Entry 3V2U (X-ray diffraction, 2.10 A resolution); this record covers chains A and B of the 4 polymer chains in the assembly.

[Chain A (and B)]
Name: Galactose/lactose metabolism regulatory protein GAL80
Source organism: Saccharomyces cerevisiae
Notes: chain B of this document is another copy of the same molecule, construct and numbering; everything in this record applies to it too
Reference sequence: P04387 (GAL80_YEAST); numbering as in UniProt (aligned over 1-435)
Sequence (438 residues; row label = number of the first residue in the row; numbers below 1 keep their minus sign (Gly-2 is residue -2)):
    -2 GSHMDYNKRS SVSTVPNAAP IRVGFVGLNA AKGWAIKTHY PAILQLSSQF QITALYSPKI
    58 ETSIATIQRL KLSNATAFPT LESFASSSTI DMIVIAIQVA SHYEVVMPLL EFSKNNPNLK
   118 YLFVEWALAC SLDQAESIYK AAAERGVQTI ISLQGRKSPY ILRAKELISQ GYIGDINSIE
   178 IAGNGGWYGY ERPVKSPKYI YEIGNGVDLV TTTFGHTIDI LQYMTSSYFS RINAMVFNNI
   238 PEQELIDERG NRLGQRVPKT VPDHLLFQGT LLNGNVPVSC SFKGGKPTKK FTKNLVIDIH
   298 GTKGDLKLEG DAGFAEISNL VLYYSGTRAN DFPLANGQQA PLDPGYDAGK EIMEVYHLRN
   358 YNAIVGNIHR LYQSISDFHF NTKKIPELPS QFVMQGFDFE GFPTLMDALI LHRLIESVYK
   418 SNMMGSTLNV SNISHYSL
Disordered / not traced: -2 to 14, 327-338 (chain B: -2 to 14, 326-344)
Differences from the reference sequence: expression tag (-2 to 0)
Swiss-Prot annotation at these positions:
  - modified residue: Met1 (N-acetylmethionine)
What the authors report for this chain:
  - conformationally variable residues (order/disorder transition, register shift): Gly307 to Leu317, Leu317 to Gly323
  - contacts within the chain: Arg160-Glu351
  - mutagenesis - G301R, G323R, E351K: abolished signaling (citing earlier work)

[Chain A / chain B interface]
Residue-residue contacts (96):
  Asn174(A) with Tyr187(B), hydrogen bond; Lys280(B)
  Ser175(A) with His261(B); Lys280(B)
  Glu177(A) with Ser278(B); Lys286(B), salt bridge
  Tyr187(A) with Asn174(B), hydrogen bond; Thr299(B)
  Ile229(A) with Met232(B)
  Asn230(A) with Asn230(B); Met232(B); Gln265(B), hydrogen bond; Thr424(B), hydrogen bond
  Ala231(A) with Gln265(B)
  Met232(A) with Ile229(B); Asn230(B); Gln265(B); Gly266(B); Thr424(B)
  Phe234(A) with Thr267(B); Asn272(B)
  Asn236(A) with Gly271(B); Asn272(B), hydrogen bond (side chain-backbone); Pro274(B)
  His261(A) with Ser175(B); Pro274(B)
  Leu263(A) with Gln265(B); Gly266(B); Pro274(B), hydrophobic; Val275(B); Ser276(B)
  Phe264(A) with Gln265(B)
  Gln265(A) with Asn230(B), hydrogen bond; Ala231(B); Met232(B); Leu263(B); Phe264(B); Gln265(B)
  Gly266(A) with Met232(B); Leu263(B)
  Thr267(A) with Phe234(B)
  Gly271(A) with Asn236(B)
  Asn272(A) with Phe234(B); Asn236(B), hydrogen bond (backbone-side chain)
  Pro274(A) with Phe234(B), hydrophobic; Asn236(B); His261(B); Leu263(B), hydrophobic
  Val275(A) with Leu263(B)
  Ser276(A) with Leu263(B); Ser276(B), hydrogen bond; Cys277(B); Ser278(B)
  Cys277(A) with Ser276(B)
  Ser278(A) with Glu177(B); Ser276(B)
  Lys280(A) with Asn174(B); His297(B)
  Pro284(A) with Thr299(B)
  Lys286(A) with Glu177(B), salt bridge; His297(B); Asp302(B)
  Lys287(A) with Asp302(B), hydrogen bond (backbone-side chain); Ser322(B); Glu348(B)
  Phe288(A) with Asp302(B); Lys304(B), hydrogen bond (backbone-side chain); Tyr320(B); Tyr321(B); Ser322(B)
  Thr289(A) with Asp295(B), hydrogen bond; Lys304(B), hydrogen bond
  Asp295(A) with Thr289(B), hydrogen bond
  His297(A) with Lys280(B); Lys286(B)
  Thr299(A) with Tyr187(B); Pro284(B)
  Gly301(A) with Lys287(B)
  Asp302(A) with Lys286(B); Lys287(B), hydrogen bond (side chain-backbone); Phe288(B)
  Lys304(A) with Phe288(B), hydrogen bond (side chain-backbone); Thr289(B), hydrogen bond
  Tyr320(A) with Phe288(B)
  Tyr321(A) with Phe288(B)
  Ser322(A) with Lys287(B); Phe288(B)
  Glu348(A) with Lys287(B), salt bridge
  Gly422(A) with Arg228(B); Ser423(B); Thr424(B), hydrogen bond (backbone-backbone)
  Ser423(A) with Gly422(B); Thr424(B)
  Thr424(A) with Asn230(B), hydrogen bond; Met232(B); Gly422(B), hydrogen bond (backbone-backbone)
Also at the interface, not in a pair above, chain A (48 interface residues in all): Arg228, Ile237, Thr285, Gly298, Gly323, Met350
Also at the interface, not in a pair above, chain B (45 interface residues in all): Ile237, Gly298, Met350

[Overview]
Chain A and chain B form an interface of 48 and 45 residues respectively; the contacts include 19 hydrogen
bonds and 3 salt bridges. Polar pairs include Glu177(A)-Lys286(B), Glu348(A)-Lys287(B) and
Asn174(A)-Tyr187(B). From the paper: G301R, G323R and E351K of chain A abolish signaling; conformational
variability at Gly307(A) and Leu317(A).
Both chains are Galactose/lactose metabolism regulatory protein GAL80 (Saccharomyces cerevisiae). Entry 3V2U
(Crystal structure of the yeast GAL regulon complex of the repressor, Gal80p, and the transducer, Gal3p ...)
was determined by X-ray diffraction, deposited together with 3V5R.
